PDB entry 7O24 | electron microscopy, 4.80 A resolution (low resolution: residue-level contacts below are approximate; hydrogen-bond / salt-bridge calls are withheld) | chains A and E of the 5 polymer chains in the assembly

[Chain A]
Molecule: Pr125Pol
Organism: White-tufted-ear marmoset simian foamy virus
Notes: EC 2.7.7.49, 2.7.7.7, 3.1.26.4
Reference sequence: D5JWV1 (D5JWV1_9RETR); numbering as in UniProt (aligned over 1-752)
Amino-acid sequence (752 residues; row label = number of the first residue in the row):
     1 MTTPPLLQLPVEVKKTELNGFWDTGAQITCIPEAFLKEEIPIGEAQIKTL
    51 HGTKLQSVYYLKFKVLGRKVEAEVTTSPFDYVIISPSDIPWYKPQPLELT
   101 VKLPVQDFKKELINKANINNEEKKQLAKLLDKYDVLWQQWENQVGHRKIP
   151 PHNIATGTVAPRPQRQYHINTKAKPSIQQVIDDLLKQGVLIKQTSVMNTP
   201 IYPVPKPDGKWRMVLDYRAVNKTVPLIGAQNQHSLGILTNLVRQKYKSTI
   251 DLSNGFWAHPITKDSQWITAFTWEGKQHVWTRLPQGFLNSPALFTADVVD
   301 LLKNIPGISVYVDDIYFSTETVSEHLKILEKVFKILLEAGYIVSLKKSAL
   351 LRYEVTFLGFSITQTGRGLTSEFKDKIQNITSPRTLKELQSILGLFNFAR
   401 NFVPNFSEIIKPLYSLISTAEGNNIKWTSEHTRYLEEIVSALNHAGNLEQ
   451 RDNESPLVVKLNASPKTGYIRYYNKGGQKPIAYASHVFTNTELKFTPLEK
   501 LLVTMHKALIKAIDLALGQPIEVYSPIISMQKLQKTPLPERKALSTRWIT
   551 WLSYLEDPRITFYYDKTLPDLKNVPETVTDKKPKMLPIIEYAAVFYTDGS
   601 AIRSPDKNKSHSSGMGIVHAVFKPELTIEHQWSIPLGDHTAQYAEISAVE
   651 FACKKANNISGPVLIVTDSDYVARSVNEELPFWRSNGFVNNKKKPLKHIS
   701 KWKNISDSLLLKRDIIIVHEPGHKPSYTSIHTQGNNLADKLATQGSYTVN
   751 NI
Disordered / not traced: 1-95, 572-752
Differences from the reference sequence: variant Leu586 (Unk in D5JWV1)

[Chain E]
Molecule: 24-nt DNA strand
Sequence (24 nucleotides; each row starts with the number of its first residue):
     1 AACAGAGTGCGACACCTGATTCCA

[Interface between chain A and chain E]
Residue-residue contacts (19; chain A residue first):
  Tyr167(A) with DA1(E)
  Tyr202(A) with DA1(E)
  Leu215(A) with DA2(E)
  Asp216(A) with DA2(E)
  Arg218(A) with DA1(E); DA2(E)
  Asn221(A) with DC3(E)
  Gln230(A) with DG5(E)
  Gln232(A) with DG5(E)
  His233(A) with DA6(E)
  Leu235(A) with DG7(E)
  Asn397(A) with DT8(E)
  Arg400(A) with DT8(E)
  Lys411(A) with DC10(E)
  Tyr414(A) with DG9(E)
  Ser418(A) with DG11(E)
  Leu544(A) with DT17(E); DG18(E)
  Ser545(A) with DG18(E)
Also at the interface, not in a pair above, chain A (21 interface residues in all): Gly286, Leu288, Pro291, Ile417
Also at the interface, not in a pair above, chain E (13 interface residues in all): DA4

[Summary]
21 residues of chain A face 13 of chain E across their interface.
Chain A is Pr125Pol (White-tufted-ear marmoset simian foamy virus) and chain E is a 24-nt DNA strand; the
structure, Structure of the foamy viral protease-reverse transcriptase in complex with dsDNA, was determined
by electron microscopy together with 7O0G and 7O0H from the same study.
